PDB entry 8WX1 | electron microscopy, 3.64 A resolution | chain A

Chain A:
Molecule: Solute carrier family 15 member 3
Source organism: Mus musculus
UniProt: Q8BPX9 (S15A3_MOUSE); residues 1-578 here = UniProt positions 1-578
Chain sequence (578 residues; row label = number of the first residue in the row):
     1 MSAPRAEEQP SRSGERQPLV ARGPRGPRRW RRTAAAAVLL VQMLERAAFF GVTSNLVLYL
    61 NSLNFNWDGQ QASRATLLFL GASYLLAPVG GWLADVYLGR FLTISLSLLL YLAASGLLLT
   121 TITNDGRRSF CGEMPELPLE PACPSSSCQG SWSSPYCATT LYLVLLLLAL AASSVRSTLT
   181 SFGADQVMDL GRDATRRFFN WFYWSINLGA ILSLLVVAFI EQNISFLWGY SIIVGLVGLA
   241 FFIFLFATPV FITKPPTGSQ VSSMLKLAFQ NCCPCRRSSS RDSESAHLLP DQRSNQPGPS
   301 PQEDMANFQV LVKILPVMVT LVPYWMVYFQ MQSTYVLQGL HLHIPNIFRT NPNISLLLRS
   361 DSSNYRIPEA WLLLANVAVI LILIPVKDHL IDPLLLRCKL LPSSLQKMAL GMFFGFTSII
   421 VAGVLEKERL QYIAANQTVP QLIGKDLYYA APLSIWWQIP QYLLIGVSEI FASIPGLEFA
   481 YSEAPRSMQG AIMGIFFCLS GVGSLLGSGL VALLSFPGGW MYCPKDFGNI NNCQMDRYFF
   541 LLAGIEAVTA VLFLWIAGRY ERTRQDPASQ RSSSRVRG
Unresolved in the structure: 1-24, 137-148, 277-297, 354-362, 567-578
Curated features (UniProtKB/Swiss-Prot):
  - glycosylation (N-linked (GlcNAc...) asparagine): Asn223, Asn353, Asn436
Disulfide bonds: Cys131-Cys157, Cys523-Cys533

Summary:
Chain A is Solute carrier family 15 member 3 (Mus musculus); the structure, Cryo-EM structure of mouse SLC15A3
(outward-facing open), was determined by electron microscopy, deposited together with 8WX2.
